Entry 3JRZ (X-ray diffraction, 1.70 A resolution); this record covers chain A.

[Chain A]
Name: CcdB
Organism: Vibrio fischeri
UniProt: Q84B82 (Q84B82_VIBFI); residues 1-105 here = UniProt positions 1-105
Amino-acid sequence (105 residues; each row starts with the number of its first residue):
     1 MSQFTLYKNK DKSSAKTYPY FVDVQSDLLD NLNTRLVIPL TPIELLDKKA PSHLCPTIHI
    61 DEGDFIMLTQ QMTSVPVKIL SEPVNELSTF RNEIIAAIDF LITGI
Unresolved in the structure: 1, 48-52
Reported in the primary citation:
  - conformationally variable residues (order/disorder transition): Lys-48 to Ser-52

[Summary]
From the paper: conformational variability at Lys-48.
Chain A is CcdB (Vibrio fischeri); the structure, CcdBVfi-FormII-pH5.6, was determined by X-ray diffraction
together with 3JSC from the same study.
